Entry 4N7V (X-ray diffraction, 2.76 A resolution); this record covers chains A and B of the 3 polymer chains in the assembly.

Chain A (and B):
Molecule: Serine/threonine-protein kinase PLK4
Organism: Homo sapiens
Notes: EC 2.7.11.21; chain B of this document is another copy of the same molecule, construct and numbering; everything in this record applies to it too
UniProt: O00444 (PLK4_HUMAN); residue numbers follow UniProt; this construct covers 580-808
Chain sequence (229 residues; row label = number of the first residue in the row):
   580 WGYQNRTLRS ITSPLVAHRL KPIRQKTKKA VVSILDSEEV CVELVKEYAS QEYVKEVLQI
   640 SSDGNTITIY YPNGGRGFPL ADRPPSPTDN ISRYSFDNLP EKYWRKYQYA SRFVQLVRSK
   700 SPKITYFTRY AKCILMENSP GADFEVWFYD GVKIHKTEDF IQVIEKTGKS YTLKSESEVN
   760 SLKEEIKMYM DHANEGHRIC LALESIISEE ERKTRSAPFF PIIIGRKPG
Disordered / not traced: 580-585, 808
Curated features (UniProtKB/Swiss-Prot):
  - modified residue: Ser665 (Phosphoserine)
  - mutagenesis: Asn669 (N669R: Does not affect the interaction with TENT5C), Ile670 (I670P: Decreases substantially the interaction with TENT5C. Does not affect localization to the centrosome. Loss of TENT5C recruitment to the centrosome)
Reported in the primary citation:
  - conformationally variable residues (side-chain flip): Arg684

Interface between chain A and chain B:
Pairs across the interface (42; chain A residue first):
  Arg598(A) - Arg805(B)  hydrogen bond (backbone-side chain)
  Lys600(A) - Arg805(B)
  Tyr705(A) - Ser795(B)  hydrogen bond
  Tyr705(A) - Ala796(B)  hydrogen bond (side chain-backbone)
  Tyr705(A) - Pro797(B)
  Tyr705(A) - Phe798(B)
  Phe706(A) - Ala796(B)
  Thr707(A) - Ala796(B)
  Arg777(A) - Thr793(B)
  Ile778(A) - Ser795(B)
  Ile778(A) - Phe798(B)  hydrophobic
  Leu782(A) - Phe798(B)  hydrophobic
  Ile785(A) - Ile785(B)
  Ile785(A) - Glu789(B)
  Glu789(A) - Ala781(B)
  Glu789(A) - Ile785(B)
  Arg794(A) - Glu774(B)  salt bridge
  Arg794(A) - Arg777(B)
  Ser795(A) - Tyr705(B)
  Ser795(A) - Ile778(B)
  Ala796(A) - Tyr705(B)  hydrogen bond (backbone-side chain)
  Ala796(A) - Phe706(B)
  Ala796(A) - Thr707(B)
  Pro797(A) - Arg708(B)
  Phe798(A) - Tyr705(B)
  Phe798(A) - Ile778(B)  hydrophobic
  Phe798(A) - Ile803(B)  hydrophobic
  Pro800(A) - Ile802(B)
  Pro800(A) - Ile803(B)
  Pro800(A) - Gly804(B)  hydrogen bond (backbone-backbone)
  Pro800(A) - Arg805(B)
  Ile801(A) - Ile802(B)
  Ile801(A) - Ile803(B)  hydrophobic
  Ile802(A) - Pro800(B)
  Ile802(A) - Ile801(B)
  Ile802(A) - Ile802(B)  hydrogen bond (backbone-backbone)
  Ile803(A) - Phe798(B)
  Ile803(A) - Pro800(B)
  Ile803(A) - Ile801(B)  hydrophobic
  Gly804(A) - Pro800(B)  hydrogen bond (backbone-backbone)
  Arg805(A) - Arg598(B)  hydrogen bond (side chain-backbone)
  Arg805(A) - Pro800(B)
Interface residues without a listed pair, chain A (27 interface residues in all): Leu599, Glu617, Arg708, Ala781, Ile786, Phe799
Interface residues without a listed pair, chain B (26 interface residues in all): Lys600, Leu782, Ile786, Phe799

Summary:
The interface between chain A and chain B involves 27 residues on one side and 26 on the other; the contacts
include 8 hydrogen bonds and 1 salt bridge. Polar pairs include Arg794(A)-Glu774(B), Arg598(A)-Arg805(B) and
Tyr705(A)-Ser795(B). From UniProt: 2 mutagenesis sites on chain A. From the paper: conformational variability
at Arg684(A).
Both chains are Serine/threonine-protein kinase PLK4 (Homo sapiens). Entry 4N7V (Crystal structure of human
Plk4 cryptic polo box (CPB) in complex with a Cep152 N-terminal fragment) was determined by X-ray diffraction,
deposited together with 4N7Z and 4N9J.
